5G1U - chains A and D of the 5 polymer chains in the assembly; structure by X-ray diffraction, 2.57 A resolution.

Chain A (and D):
Protein: Linalool dehydratase/isomerase
Source organism: Castellaniella defragrans
Notes: EC 4.2.1.127, 5.4.4.4; chain D of this document is another copy of the same molecule, construct and numbering; everything in this record applies to it too
UniProt: E1XUJ2 (LDI_CASDE); residues 2-372 here correspond to UniProt positions 27-397 (UniProt number = residue number + 25)
Chain sequence (372 residues; numbered 1 to 372; the number before each row is that of its first residue):
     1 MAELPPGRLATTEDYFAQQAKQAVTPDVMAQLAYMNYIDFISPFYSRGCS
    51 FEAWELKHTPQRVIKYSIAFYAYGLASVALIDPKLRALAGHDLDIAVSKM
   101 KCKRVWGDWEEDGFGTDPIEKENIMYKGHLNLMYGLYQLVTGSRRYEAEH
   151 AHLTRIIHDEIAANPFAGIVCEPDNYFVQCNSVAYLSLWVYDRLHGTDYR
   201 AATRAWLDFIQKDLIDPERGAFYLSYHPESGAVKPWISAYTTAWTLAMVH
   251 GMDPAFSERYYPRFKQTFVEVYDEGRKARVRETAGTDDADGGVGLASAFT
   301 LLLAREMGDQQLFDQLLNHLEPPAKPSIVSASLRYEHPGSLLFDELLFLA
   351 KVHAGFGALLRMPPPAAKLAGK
Disordered / not traced: 1-3, 366-372
Sequence notes: expression tag (1)
Modified positions: Mse1 (selenomethionine); Mse29, Mse35, Mse100, Mse125, Mse133, Mse248, Mse252, Mse307, Mse362 (selenomethionine; parent Met)
Disulfide bonds: Cys49-Cys102, Cys171-Cys180
Small-molecule neighbours:
  - Geraniol (64Z), molecule 1: Asp39, Phe40, Tyr45
  - Geraniol (64Z), molecule 2: Tyr66, Mse125, His129, Cys171, Phe177, Gln179, Cys180, Tyr240, Trp244, Val293, Leu295, Leu342
Swiss-Prot annotation at these positions:
  - active site: Asp39 (Proton donor/acceptor)
  - binding site ((2E)-geraniol): Cys171
Reported in the primary citation:
  - contacts within the chain: Gln179-Tyr240 (hydrogen bond)
  - binding site for Geraniol: Asp39, Tyr45, Tyr66, Mse125, His129, Cys171, Phe177, Cys180, Trp244, Val293, Leu295
  - conformationally variable residues (side-chain flip): Mse125
  - catalytic residues: Asp39, Tyr45, His129, Cys171, Cys180 (proposed by the authors, not directly observed)
  - mutagenesis - C171A, C180A: abolished catalytic activity on geraniol and linalool
  - mutagenesis - Y45F: decreased catalytic activity on dehydration of linalool to myrcene
  - self-association interface (contacts with another copy of this molecule): Phe40
  - mutagenesis - Y45F, M125A, H129A: decreased catalytic activity on geraniol
  - mutagenesis - V170F (6.40 fold), D174E (6.25-fold): increased catalytic activity (citing earlier work)

Chain A / chain D interface:
Pairs across the interface (49):
  Mse29(A) with Trp236(D)
  Leu32(A) with Trp236(D)
  Ala33(A) with Trp236(D)
  Asn36(A) with Lys234(D), hydrogen bond (backbone-side chain); Trp236(D)
  Tyr37(A) with Leu224(D); Trp236(D), hydrophobic; Ile237(D); Ser238(D); Glu282(D), hydrogen bond; Thr283(D)
  Ile38(A) with Gly292(D); Val293(D), hydrophobic
  Asp39(A) with Tyr240(D), hydrogen bond; Val293(D)
  Phe40(A) with Arg62(D); Tyr66(D), hydrophobic
  Tyr45(A) with Glu172(D); Asn175(D), hydrogen bond (backbone-side chain); Phe177(D)
  Ser46(A) with Phe114(D); Glu172(D), hydrogen bond
  Arg47(A) with Pro173(D); Asp174(D)
  Gly48(A) with Asp112(D); Phe114(D)
  Cys49(A) with Asp112(D), hydrogen bond (backbone-backbone)
  Ser50(A) with Arg62(D); Asp112(D)
  Glu52(A) with Arg62(D), salt bridge
  Leu85(A) with Pro235(D), hydrophobic
  Ala87(A) with Ser230(D); Ala232(D)
  Leu88(A) with Ala232(D); Lys234(D); Pro235(D)
  His91(A) with Asp174(D), salt bridge; Asn175(D); His227(D), hydrogen bond; Ser230(D)
  Asp94(A) with Glu229(D)
  Ser143(A) with Glu229(D), hydrogen bond
  Arg145(A) with Glu229(D), salt bridge
  Val329(A) with Asp288(D)
  Ser330(A) with Thr283(D); Thr286(D); Asp288(D), hydrogen bond (backbone-side chain); Gly291(D)
  Ala331(A) with Thr286(D)
Also at the interface, not in a pair above, chain A (28 interface residues in all): Phe44, Tyr137, Ile328
Also at the interface, not in a pair above, chain D (32 interface residues in all): Glu111, Mse125, Gly231, Ala284, Gly285

In short:
The interface between chain A and chain D involves 28 residues on one side and 32 on the other, with 9
hydrogen bonds and 3 salt bridges. Among the polar pairs are Glu52(A)-Arg62(D), His91(A)-Asp174(D) and
Arg145(A)-Glu229(D). From the paper: catalytic residues Asp39(A), Tyr45(A) and His129(A) among others; Y45F,
M125A and H129A of chain A reduce catalytic activity on geraniol; 7 substitutions were tested in all.
Both chains are Linalool dehydratase/isomerase (Castellaniella defragrans). Entry 5G1U (Linalool Dehydratase
Isomerase in complex with Geraniol) was determined by X-ray diffraction, deposited together with 5G1V and
5G1W.
